Entry 7NG5 (electron microscopy, 3.80 A resolution); this record covers chains A and F of the 7 polymer chains in the assembly.

Chain A (and F):
Protein: Lon protease homolog, mitochondrial
Source organism: Homo sapiens
Notes: EC 3.4.21.53; chain F of this document is another copy of the same molecule, construct and numbering; everything in this record applies to it too
Reference sequence: P36776 (LONM_HUMAN); residue numbers follow UniProt; this construct covers 115-959
Sequence (853 residues; numbered 107 to 959; the number before each row is that of its first residue):
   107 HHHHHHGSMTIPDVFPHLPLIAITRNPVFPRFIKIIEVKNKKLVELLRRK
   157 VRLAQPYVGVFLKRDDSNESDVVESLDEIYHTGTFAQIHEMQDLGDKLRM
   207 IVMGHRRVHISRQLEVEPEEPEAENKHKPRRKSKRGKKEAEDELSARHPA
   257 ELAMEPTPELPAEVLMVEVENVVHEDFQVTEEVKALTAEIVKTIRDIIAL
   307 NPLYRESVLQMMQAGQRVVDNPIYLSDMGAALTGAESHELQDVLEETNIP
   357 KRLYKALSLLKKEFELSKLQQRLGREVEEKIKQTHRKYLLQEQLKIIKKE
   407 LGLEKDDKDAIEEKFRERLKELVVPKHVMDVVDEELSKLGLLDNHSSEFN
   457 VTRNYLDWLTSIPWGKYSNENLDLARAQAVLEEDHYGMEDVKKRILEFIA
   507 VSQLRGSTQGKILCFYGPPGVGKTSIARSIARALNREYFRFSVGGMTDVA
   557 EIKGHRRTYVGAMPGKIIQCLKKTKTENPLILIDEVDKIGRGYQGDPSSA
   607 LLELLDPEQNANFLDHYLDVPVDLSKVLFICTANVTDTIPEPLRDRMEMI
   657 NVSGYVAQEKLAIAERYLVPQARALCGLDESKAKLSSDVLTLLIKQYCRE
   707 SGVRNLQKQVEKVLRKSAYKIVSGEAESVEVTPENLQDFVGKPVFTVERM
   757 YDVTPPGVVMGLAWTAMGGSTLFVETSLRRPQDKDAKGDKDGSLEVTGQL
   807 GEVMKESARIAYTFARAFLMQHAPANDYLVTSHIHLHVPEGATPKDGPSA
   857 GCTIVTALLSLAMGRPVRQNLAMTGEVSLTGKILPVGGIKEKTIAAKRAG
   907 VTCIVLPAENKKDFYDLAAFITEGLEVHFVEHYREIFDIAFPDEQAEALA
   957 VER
Disordered / not traced: 107-122, 222-271, 949-959
Sequence notes: expression tag (107-114)
UniProt features mapped onto this chain:
  - active site: S855, K898
  - binding site (ATP): G523 to T530
Ion coordination: Mg2+: T530 (together with ATP)
Small-molecule neighbours: ATP (adenosine-5'-triphosphate): D490, H491, Y492, M494, P525, G526, V527, G528, K529, T530, S531, E591, N640, Y661, I669, Y673, V709, R710, Q713
From the paper describing this entry:
  - Mg2+ coordination: T530
  - binding site for ATP: R652
  - mutagenesis - K529R, E591Q, T803V, E812A, S855A: abolished catalytic activity (proteolytic activity)
  - mutagenesis - S855A: unchanged catalytic activity (ATPase activity)
  - catalytic residues: T803, H841, H843, S855
  - catalytic residues: E801, R815, K898 (proposed by the authors, not directly observed)
  - mutagenesis - T803V: decreased catalytic activity on ATPase
  - mutagenesis - H841F, H843F: abolished catalytic activity on proteolytically
  - mutagenesis - E801A: decreased catalytic activity (protease activity)
  - mutagenesis - E801A, E812A: decreased catalytic activity (ATPase activity)
  - mutagenesis - K529R, E591Q: abolished catalytic activity on ATPase

Interface between chain A and chain F:
Residue-residue contacts (50):
  E440(A) - N456(F)  hydrogen bond
  K444(A) - H451(F)  hydrogen bond (side chain-backbone)
  K444(A) - S452(F)
  L447(A) - H451(F)
  L480(A) - V728(F)  hydrophobic
  R500(A) - R721(F)
  E503(A) - R721(F)
  E503(A) - K722(F)  hydrogen bond (side chain-backbone)
  E503(A) - Y725(F)
  A506(A) - Y725(F)  hydrophobic
  A506(A) - V728(F)  hydrophobic
  V507(A) - C682(F)
  Q509(A) - V728(F)
  L510(A) - G683(F)
  R511(A) - A680(F)
  R511(A) - L681(F)  hydrogen bond (side chain-backbone)
  R511(A) - C682(F)
  R511(A) - G683(F)
  R562(A) - Y565(F)
  R562(A) - V566(F)
  G598(A) - Y599(F)
  Y599(A) - Y599(F)
  Q600(A) - Y599(F)  hydrogen bond (backbone-side chain)
  G601(A) - Y599(F)
  D602(A) - Y599(F)  hydrogen bond
  D795(A) - K790(F)  hydrogen bond (backbone-side chain)
  D795(A) - D791(F)
  D795(A) - K796(F)  salt bridge
  D797(A) - R785(F)  salt bridge
  D797(A) - R786(F)  salt bridge
  E808(A) - Q805(F)
  E812(A) - G804(F)
  E812(A) - Q805(F)
  R815(A) - R785(F)
  R815(A) - E801(F)  salt bridge
  I816(A) - H843(F)
  T819(A) - R785(F)
  T819(A) - H841(F)
  R822(A) - R785(F)  hydrogen bond (side chain-backbone)
  M826(A) - R786(F)
  M826(A) - P787(F)
  V836(A) - P787(F)
  S884(A) - E781(F)
  L885(A) - S783(F)
  L885(A) - H841(F)
  L885(A) - H843(F)
  T886(A) - Y757(F)
  T886(A) - E781(F)  hydrogen bond
  K888(A) - Y757(F)
  K888(A) - P761(F)
Also at the interface, not in a pair above, chain A (34 interface residues in all): L502, A823, L890
Also at the interface, not in a pair above, chain F (35 interface residues in all): S453, L684, S729, M756, L784, T803

Overview:
34 residues of chain A and 35 residues of chain F are in contact, with 9 hydrogen bonds and 4 salt bridges.
Among the polar pairs are D795(A)-K796(F), D797(A)-R785(F) and D797(A)-R786(F). From the paper: catalytic
residues T803(A), H841(A) and H843(A) among others; K529R, E591Q and T803V of chain A, among others, abolish
catalytic activity (proteolytic activity); 8 substitutions were tested in all.
Both chains are Lon protease homolog, mitochondrial (Homo sapiens). Entry 7NG5 (P1c-state of wild type human
mitochondrial LONP1 protease with bound substrate protein in presence of ATP/ADP ...) was determined by
electron microscopy, deposited together with 7NFY, 7NG4, 7NGC and 7NGF.
